Entry 1OAU (X-ray diffraction, 1.80 A resolution); this record covers chains H and L.

[Chain H]
Name: Immunoglobulin E
From: Mus musculus
Notes: fragment: fv region, residues 1-122
Amino-acid sequence (122 residues; each row starts with the number of its first residue):
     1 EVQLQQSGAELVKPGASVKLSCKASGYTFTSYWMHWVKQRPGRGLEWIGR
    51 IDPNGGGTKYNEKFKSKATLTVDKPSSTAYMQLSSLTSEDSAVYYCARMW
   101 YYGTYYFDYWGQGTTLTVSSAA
Cystine bridges: Cys22-Cys96
Residues lining bound ligands: 2,4-dinitrophenol / serine: Trp33, His35, Trp47, Arg50, Lys59, Met99, Tyr105

[Chain L]
Name: Immunoglobulin E
From: Mus musculus
Notes: fragment: fv region, residues 1-110
Amino-acid sequence (110 residues; each row starts with the number of its first residue):
     1 QAVVTQESALTTSPGETVTLTCRSSTGAVTTSNYANWVQEKPDHLFTGLI
    51 GGTNNRAPGVPARFSGSLIGNKAALTITGAQTEDEAIYFCALWYSNHLVF
   101 GGGTKLTVLT
Disordered / not traced: 1, 110
Cystine bridges: Cys22-Cys90
Residues lining bound ligands: 2,4-dinitrophenol / serine: Tyr34, Asn36, Trp93, Leu98

[Interface between chain H and chain L]
Contacting residue pairs - 32 pairs, chain H then chain L:
  Gln39(H) - Glu40(L)  hydrogen bond
  Gln39(H) - His44(L)
  Gln39(H) - Phe46(L)
  Gly44(H) - Phe89(L)
  Leu45(H) - Phe46(L)  hydrophobic
  Leu45(H) - Phe89(L)  hydrophobic
  Leu45(H) - Phe100(L)
  Trp47(H) - Trp93(L)  hydrophobic
  Trp47(H) - His97(L)
  Trp47(H) - Leu98(L)
  Trp47(H) - Phe100(L)
  Tyr95(H) - His44(L)  hydrogen bond
  Tyr95(H) - Phe46(L)
  Met99(H) - Asn36(L)
  Thr104(H) - Asn55(L)  hydrogen bond
  Tyr105(H) - Tyr34(L)  hydrophobic
  Tyr105(H) - Gly51(L)
  Tyr105(H) - Gly52(L)  hydrogen bond (backbone-backbone)
  Tyr106(H) - Asn36(L)
  Tyr106(H) - Gly51(L)
  Tyr106(H) - Ala57(L)  hydrophobic
  Tyr106(H) - Pro58(L)
  Phe107(H) - Asn36(L)  hydrogen bond (backbone-side chain)
  Phe107(H) - Val38(L)  hydrophobic
  Phe107(H) - Gly48(L)
  Phe107(H) - Ala57(L)
  Phe107(H) - Leu98(L)  hydrophobic
  Asp108(H) - Thr47(L)
  Asp108(H) - Gly48(L)  hydrogen bond (backbone-backbone)
  Asp108(H) - Ala57(L)
  Trp110(H) - Val38(L)  hydrophobic
  Trp110(H) - Phe46(L)  hydrophobic
Other interface residues (no listed pair), chain H (18 interface residues in all): Val37, Glu46, Lys59, Tyr60, Val93, Gln112
Other interface residues (no listed pair), chain L (20 interface residues in all): Leu49, Asn96

[Summary]
18 residues of chain H and 20 residues of chain L are in contact, with 6 hydrogen bonds. Among the polar pairs
are Gln39(H)-Glu40(L), Tyr95(H)-His44(L) and Thr104(H)-Asn55(L). 2,4-dinitrophenol / serine is bound between
chain H and chain L.
Here chain H is Immunoglobulin E and chain L is Immunoglobulin E, both from Mus musculus. Entry 1OAU (Fv
Structure of the IgE SPE-7 in complex with DNP-Ser (immunising hapten)) was determined by X-ray diffraction
together with 1OAQ, 1OAR, 1OAX, 1OAY, 1OAZ and 1OCW from the same study.
